3MGZ - chain A; structure by X-ray diffraction, 2.07 A resolution.

== Chain A ==
Protein: 3,4-dihydroxy-2-butanone 4-phosphate synthase
Source organism: Mycobacterium tuberculosis
Notes: EC 4.1.99.12
UniProtKB: A5U2B7 (RIBBA_MYCTA); residue numbers follow UniProt; this construct covers 1-206
Amino-acid sequence (206 residues; numbered 1 to 206; the number before each row is that of its first residue):
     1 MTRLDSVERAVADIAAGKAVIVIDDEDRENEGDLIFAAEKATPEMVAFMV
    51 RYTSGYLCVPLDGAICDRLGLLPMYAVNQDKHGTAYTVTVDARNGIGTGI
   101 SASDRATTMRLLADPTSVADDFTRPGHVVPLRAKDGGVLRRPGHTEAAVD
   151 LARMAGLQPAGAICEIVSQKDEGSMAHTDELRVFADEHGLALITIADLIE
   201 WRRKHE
Disordered / not traced: 26-27, 74-85, 169-174
UniProt features mapped onto this chain:
  - binding site (D-ribulose 5-phosphate): Arg28, Glu29, Asp33, Arg141 to Thr145, Glu165
  - binding site (Mg(2+)): Glu29, His144
  - site (Essential for DHBP synthase activity): His127, Glu165

== Overview ==
From UniProt: 9 D-ribulose 5-phosphate-binding residues and Mg2+-binding residues Glu29 and His144.
Chain A is 3,4-dihydroxy-2-butanone 4-phosphate synthase (Mycobacterium tuberculosis); the structure, Crystal
structure of DHBPS domain of bi-functional DHBPS/GTP cyclohydrolase II from Mycobacterium tuberculosis at pH
4.0, was determined by X-ray diffraction together with 3MIO and 3MK5 from the same study.
